PDB entry 3VVT | X-ray diffraction, 2.40 A resolution | chains A and B

[Chain A (and B)]
Name: Nucleoside diphosphate kinase
Notes: EC 2.7.4.6; chain B of this document is another copy of the same molecule, construct and numbering; everything in this record applies to it too
Amino-acid sequence (139 residues; each row starts with the number of its first residue):
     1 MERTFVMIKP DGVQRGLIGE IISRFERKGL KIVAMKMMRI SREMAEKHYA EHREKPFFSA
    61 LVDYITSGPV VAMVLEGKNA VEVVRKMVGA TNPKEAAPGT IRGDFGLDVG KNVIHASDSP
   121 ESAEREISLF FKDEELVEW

[Interface between chain A and chain B]
Pairs across the interface (43; chain A residue first):
  Val13(A) with Trp139(B)
  Gln14(A) with Trp139(B)
  Gly16(A) with Glu26(B); Arg27(B), hydrogen bond (backbone-side chain)
  Leu17(A) with Glu26(B), hydrogen bond (backbone-side chain)
  Ile18(A) with Ile22(B), hydrophobic; Glu26(B), hydrogen bond (backbone-side chain); Ile32(B), hydrophobic
  Gly19(A) with Gly19(B); Ile22(B); Ser23(B); Glu26(B), hydrogen bond (backbone-side chain)
  Glu20(A) with Ser23(B), hydrogen bond (backbone-side chain); Arg27(B), salt bridge
  Ile22(A) with Ile18(B), hydrophobic; Gly19(B)
  Ser23(A) with Gly19(B); Glu20(B), hydrogen bond (side chain-backbone)
  Glu26(A) with Gly16(B); Leu17(B), hydrogen bond (side chain-backbone); Ile18(B), hydrogen bond (side chain-backbone); Gly19(B), hydrogen bond (side chain-backbone)
  Ile32(A) with Ile18(B), hydrophobic; Met37(B)
  Val33(A) with Met37(B)
  Met35(A) with Lys36(B); Met37(B), hydrogen bond (backbone-backbone); Val71(B), hydrophobic
  Lys36(A) with Met35(B); Lys36(B)
  Met37(A) with Ile32(B); Val33(B); Met35(B), hydrogen bond (backbone-backbone)
  Arg39(A) with Val137(B); Glu138(B), hydrogen bond (side chain-backbone)
  Pro69(A) with Val137(B), hydrophobic; Trp139(B)
  Val71(A) with Met35(B), hydrophobic
  Val137(A) with Met37(B), hydrophobic; Pro69(B), hydrophobic
  Glu138(A) with Arg39(B)
  Trp139(A) with Gln14(B); Pro69(B), hydrophobic
Interface residues without a listed pair, chain A (24 interface residues in all): Arg15, Ala34, Met38
Interface residues without a listed pair, chain B (24 interface residues in all): Val13, Ala34, Met38

[In short]
Chain A and chain B each contribute 24 residues to their interface; the contacts include 12 hydrogen bonds and
1 salt bridge. Among the polar pairs are Glu20(A)-Arg27(B), Gly16(A)-Arg27(B) and Leu17(A)-Glu26(B).
Chain A and chain B are both Nucleoside diphosphate kinase; the structure, Crystal structure of reconstructed
archaeal ancestral NDK, Arc1, was determined by X-ray diffraction, deposited together with 3VVU.
